PDB entry 5S5X | X-ray diffraction, 2.32 A resolution | chains C and E of the 6 polymer chains in the assembly

Chain C:
Protein: Tubulin alpha-1B chain
Organism: Bos taurus
Reference sequence: P81947 (TBA1B_BOVIN); numbering as in UniProt (aligned over 1-451)
Chain sequence (451 residues; row label = number of the first residue in the row):
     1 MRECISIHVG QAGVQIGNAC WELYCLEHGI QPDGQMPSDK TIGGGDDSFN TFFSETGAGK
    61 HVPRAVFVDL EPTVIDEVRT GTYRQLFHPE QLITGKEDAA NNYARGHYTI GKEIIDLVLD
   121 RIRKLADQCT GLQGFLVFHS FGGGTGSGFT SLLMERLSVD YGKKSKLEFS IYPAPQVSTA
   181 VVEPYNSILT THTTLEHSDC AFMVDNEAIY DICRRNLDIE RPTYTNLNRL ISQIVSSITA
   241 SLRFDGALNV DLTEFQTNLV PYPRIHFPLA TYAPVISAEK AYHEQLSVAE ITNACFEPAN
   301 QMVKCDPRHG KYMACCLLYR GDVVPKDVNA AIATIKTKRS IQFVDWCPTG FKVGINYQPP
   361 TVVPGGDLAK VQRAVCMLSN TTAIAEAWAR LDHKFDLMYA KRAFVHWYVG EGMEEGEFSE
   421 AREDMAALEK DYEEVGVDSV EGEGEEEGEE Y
Unresolved in the structure: 441-451
Metal / ion sites: Ca2+ site 1: Asp-39, Thr-41, Gly-44, Glu-55; Ca2+ site 2: Glu-284 (shared with 1 residue of chain B)
Small-molecule neighbours:
  - GTP (guanosine-5'-triphosphate): Gly-10, Gln-11, Ala-12, Gln-15, Ile-16, Asp-69, Asp-98, Ala-99, Ala-100, Asn-101, Ser-140, Gly-142, Gly-143, Gly-144, Thr-145, Gly-146, Ile-171, Pro-173, Val-177, Ser-178, Thr-179, Glu-183, Asn-206, Tyr-224, Leu-227, Asn-228, Ile-231
  - S9S (N-[2-(4-fluorophenyl)ethyl]methanesulfonamide): Phe-351, Lys-352, Val-353

Chain E:
Protein: Stathmin-4
Organism: Rattus norvegicus
Reference sequence: P63043 (STMN4_RAT); residues 5-145 here correspond to UniProt positions 49-189 (UniProt number = residue number + 44)
Chain sequence (143 residues; each row starts with the number of its first residue):
     3 MADMEVIELN KCTSGQSFEV ILKPPSFDGV PEFNASLPRR RDPSLEEIQK KLEAAEERRK
    63 YQEAELLKHL AEKREHEREV IQKAIEENNN FIKMAKEKLA QKMESNKENR EAHLAAMLER
   123 LQEKDKHAEE VRKNKELKEE ASR
Unresolved in the structure: 3-5, 29-43, 144-145
Sequence notes: initiating methionine (3); expression tag (4)
Swiss-Prot annotation at these positions:
  - modified residue: Ser-46 (Phosphoserine)

Interface between chain C and chain E:
Contacting residue pairs (33):
  His-107(C) with Lys-104(E); Met-105(E)
  Tyr-108(C) with Lys-104(E); Met-105(E), hydrophobic; Asn-108(E)
  Thr-109(C) with Arg-112(E)
  Lys-112(C) with Met-105(E)
  Glu-155(C) with Leu-101(E); Lys-104(E), salt bridge
  Arg-156(C) with Leu-101(E)
  Ser-158(C) with Phe-93(E); Ile-94(E)
  Val-159(C) with Ile-94(E); Ala-97(E), hydrophobic; Lys-98(E)
  Gly-162(C) with Ile-94(E)
  Lys-163(C) with Asn-90(E), hydrogen bond (backbone-side chain); Phe-93(E)
  Thr-193(C) with Lys-104(E)
  Glu-196(C) with Phe-93(E)
  His-197(C) with Phe-93(E); Ala-97(E)
  Val-409(C) with His-115(E), hydrogen bond (backbone-side chain)
  Gly-410(C) with Arg-112(E); His-115(E)
  Glu-411(C) with Asn-108(E), hydrogen bond (backbone-side chain); Arg-112(E), salt bridge
  Gly-412(C) with Asn-108(E), hydrogen bond (backbone-side chain); Asn-111(E), hydrogen bond (backbone-side chain); Arg-112(E)
  Met-413(C) with Asn-108(E)
  Glu-414(C) with Ser-107(E), hydrogen bond; Asn-111(E), hydrogen bond
Interface residues without a listed pair, chain C (21 interface residues in all): Leu-152, Glu-417
Interface residues without a listed pair, chain E (14 interface residues in all): Lys-100

Overview:
The interface between chain C and chain E involves 21 residues on one side and 14 on the other, with 7
hydrogen bonds and 2 salt bridges. Polar contacts include Glu-155(C)/Lys-104(E), Glu-411(C)/Arg-112(E) and
Lys-163(C)/Asn-90(E). Bound to chain C: compound S9S and GTP.
Here chain C is Tubulin alpha-1B chain (Bos taurus) and chain E is Stathmin-4 (Rattus norvegicus). Entry 5S5X
(Tubulin-Z45705015-complex) was determined by X-ray diffraction (same publication as 5S4L, 5S4M, 5S4N, 5S4O,
5S4P, 5S4Q and 52 further entries).
